PDB entry 8XB4 | electron microscopy, 2.92 A resolution | chain A

[Chain A]
Protein: GFP-MBP-solute carrier family 6 member 2
Organism: Homo sapiens
Reference sequence: chimeric construct of P0AEX9, P23975: residues -324 to 41 from P0AEX9 (MALE_ECOLI) positions 27-392 (UniProt number = residue number + 351); residues 54-617 from P23975 positions 54-617 (same numbers)
Sequence (1244 residues; each row starts with the number of its first residue; note: 11 numbers in that range are skipped by the numbering (no residue carries them; nothing is unmodelled there); a row labelled like 190A-190N holds insertion residues (190A, then the next letters in order); numbers below 1 keep their minus sign (Met-623 is residue -623)):
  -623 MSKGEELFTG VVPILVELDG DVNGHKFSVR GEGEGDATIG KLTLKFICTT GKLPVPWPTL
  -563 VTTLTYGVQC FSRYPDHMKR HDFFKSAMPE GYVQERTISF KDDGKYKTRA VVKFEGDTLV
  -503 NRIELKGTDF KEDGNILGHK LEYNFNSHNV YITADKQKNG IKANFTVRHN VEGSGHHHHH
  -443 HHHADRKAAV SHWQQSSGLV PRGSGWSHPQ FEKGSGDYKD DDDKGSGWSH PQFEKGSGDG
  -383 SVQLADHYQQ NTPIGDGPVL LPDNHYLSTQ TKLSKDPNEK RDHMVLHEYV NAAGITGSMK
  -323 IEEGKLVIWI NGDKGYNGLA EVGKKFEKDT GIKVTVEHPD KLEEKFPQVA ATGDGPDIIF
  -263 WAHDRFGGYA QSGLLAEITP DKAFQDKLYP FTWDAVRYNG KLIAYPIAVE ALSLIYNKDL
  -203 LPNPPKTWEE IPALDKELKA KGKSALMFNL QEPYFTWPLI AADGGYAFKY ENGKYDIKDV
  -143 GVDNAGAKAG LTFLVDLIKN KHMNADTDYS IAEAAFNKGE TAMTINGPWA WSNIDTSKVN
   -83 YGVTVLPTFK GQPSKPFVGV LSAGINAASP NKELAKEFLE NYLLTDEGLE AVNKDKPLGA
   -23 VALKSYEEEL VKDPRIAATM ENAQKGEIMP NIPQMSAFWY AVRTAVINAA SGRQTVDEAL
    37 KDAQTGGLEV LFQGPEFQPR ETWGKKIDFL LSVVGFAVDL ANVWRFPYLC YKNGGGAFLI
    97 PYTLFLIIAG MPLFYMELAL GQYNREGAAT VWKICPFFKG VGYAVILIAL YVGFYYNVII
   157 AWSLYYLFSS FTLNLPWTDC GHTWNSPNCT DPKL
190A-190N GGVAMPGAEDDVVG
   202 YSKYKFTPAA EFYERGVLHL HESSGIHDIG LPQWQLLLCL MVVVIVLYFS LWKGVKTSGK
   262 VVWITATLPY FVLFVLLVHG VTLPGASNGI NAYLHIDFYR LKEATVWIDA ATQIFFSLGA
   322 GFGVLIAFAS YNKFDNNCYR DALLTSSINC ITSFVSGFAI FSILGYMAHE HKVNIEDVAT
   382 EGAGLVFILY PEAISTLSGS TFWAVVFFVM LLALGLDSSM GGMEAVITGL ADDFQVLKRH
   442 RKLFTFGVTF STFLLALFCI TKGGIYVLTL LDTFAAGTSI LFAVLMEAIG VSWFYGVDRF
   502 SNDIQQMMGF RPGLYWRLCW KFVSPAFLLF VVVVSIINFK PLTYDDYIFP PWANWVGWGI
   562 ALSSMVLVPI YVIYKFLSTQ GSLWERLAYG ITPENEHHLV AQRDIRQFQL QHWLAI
Disordered / not traced: -623 to 65, 190A-190N, 258-262
Disulfide bonds: Cys176-Cys185
Covalently attached groups: N-acetylglucosamine (NAG) linked to Asn184
Construct notes: linker (-327 to -325, 42-53); conflict Val-13 (Ala338 in P0AEX9), Gly190A (Leu191 in P23975), Gly190B (Asn192 in P23975), Val190C (Gly193 in P23975), Ala190D (Ser194 in P23975), Met190E (Val195 in P23975), Pro190F (Leu196 in P23975), Ala190H (Asn198 in P23975), Glu190I (His199 in P23975), Asp190J (Thr200 in P23975), Asp190K (Lys201 in P23975); insertion (190L-190N)
UniProt features mapped onto this chain:
  - binding site (Na(+)): Gly71, Ala73, Val74, Asn78, Ser318, Asn350, Asp418, Ser419
  - binding site ((R)-noradrenaline): Asp75, Tyr87, Lys88, Ala145, Gly149, Phe317, Glu382
  - binding site (dopamine): Asp75, Ala145, Phe317, Glu382
  - glycosylation: Asn184 (N-linked (GlcNAc...) asparagine)

[In short]
N-acetylglucosamine is covalently linked to Asn184. Curated annotation (UniProt) lists 8 Na+-binding residues,
7 (R)-noradrenaline-binding residues and 4 dopamine-binding residues.
Chain A is GFP-MBP-solute carrier family 6 member 2 (Homo sapiens); the structure, Structure of apo state of
the human Norepinephrine Transporter, was determined by electron microscopy, deposited together with 8XB2 and
8XB3.
